Entry 7TXF (X-ray diffraction, 2.47 A resolution); this record covers chains A and F of the 8 polymer chains in the assembly.

== Chain A ==
Name: Acetylcholine-binding protein
Organism: Lymnaea stagnalis
UniProtKB: P58154 (ACHP_LYMST); residues 1-205 here correspond to UniProt positions 20-224 (UniProt number = residue number + 19)
Chain sequence (205 residues; each row starts with the number of its first residue):
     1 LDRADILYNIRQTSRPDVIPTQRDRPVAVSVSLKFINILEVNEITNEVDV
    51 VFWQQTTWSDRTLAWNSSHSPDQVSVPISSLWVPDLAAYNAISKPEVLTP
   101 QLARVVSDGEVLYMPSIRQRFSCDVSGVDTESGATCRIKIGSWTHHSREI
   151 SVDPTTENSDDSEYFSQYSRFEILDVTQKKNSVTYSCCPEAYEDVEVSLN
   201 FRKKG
Curated features (UniProtKB/Swiss-Prot):
  - glycosylation: Asn-66 (N-linked (GlcNAc...) asparagine)
Cystine bridges: Cys-123/Cys-136, Cys-187/Cys-188
What the authors report for this chain:
  - conformationally variable residues (loop rearrangement): Cys-187
  - mutagenesis - T184F/S186E (76.7-fold): increased binding to VxXXB-NC
  - mutagenesis - T184F/S186E (200-fold): increased binding to VxXXB-CNC
  - mutagenesis - T184F/S186E (10-fold): increased binding to native VxXXB
  - mutagenesis - R23D, H69A: decreased binding to VxXXB-CNC
  - mutagenesis - R23D, H69A: unchanged binding to VxXXB-C(19-50)
  - mutagenesis - R23D, H69A: unchanged binding to VxXXB-NC

== Chain F ==
Name: Alpha-conotoxin VxXXB
UniProtKB: P0C1W6 (CDKB_CONVX); residues 1-30 here correspond to UniProt positions 66-95 (UniProt number = residue number + 65)
Chain sequence (30 residues; numbered 1 to 30; the number before each row is that of its first residue):
     1 TRMCGSMSCPRNGCTCVYHWRRGHGCSCPG
Construct notes: conflict Ser-8 (Cys73 in P0C1W6)
Curated features (UniProtKB/Swiss-Prot):
  - modified residue (4-hydroxyproline): Pro-10, Pro-29
Cystine bridges: Cys-4/Cys-16, Cys-9/Cys-26, Cys-14/Cys-28

== Chain A / chain F interface ==
Pairs across the interface - 11 pairs, chain A then chain F:
  Gln-55(A) / Trp-20(F)
  Glu-110(A) / Arg-21(F)  salt bridge
  Met-114(A) / Trp-20(F)  hydrophobic
  Glu-157(A) / Trp-20(F)
  Asn-158(A) / Tyr-18(F)
  Ser-159(A) / Tyr-18(F)
  Ser-159(A) / Trp-20(F)
  Glu-163(A) / Tyr-18(F)
  Tyr-164(A) / Tyr-18(F)  hydrogen bond (side chain-backbone)
  Tyr-164(A) / His-19(F)
  Tyr-164(A) / Trp-20(F)  hydrogen bond (side chain-backbone)
Also at the interface, not in a pair above, chain A (10 interface residues in all): Lys-34, Leu-112
From the paper, about this interface:
  - specific contacts: Gln-55(A)/Trp-20(F) (cation-pi contact), Glu-110(A)/Arg-21(F) (salt bridge), Glu-163(A)/Tyr-18(F), Tyr-164(A)/Tyr-18(F)
  - interface residues, chain A: Met-114(A)

== Overview ==
Chain A and chain F form an interface of 10 and 4 residues respectively; the contacts include 2 hydrogen bonds
and 1 salt bridge. Among the polar pairs are Glu-110(A)/Arg-21(F), Tyr-164(A)/Tyr-18(F) and
Tyr-164(A)/Trp-20(F). The authors report a cation-pi contact between Gln-55(A) and Trp-20(F); a salt bridge
between Glu-110(A) and Arg-21(F); contacts between Glu-163(A) and Tyr-18(F) and Tyr-164(A) and Tyr-18(F). From
the paper: R23D and H69A of chain A reduce binding to VxXXB-CNC; the interface residue Met-114(A).
Chain A is Acetylcholine-binding protein (Lymnaea stagnalis) and chain F is Alpha-conotoxin VxXXB; the
structure, The allosteric binding mode of alphaD-conotoxin VxXXB, was determined by X-ray diffraction.
